PDB entry 6QM6 | electron microscopy, 3.70 A resolution | chains A and B

[Chain A (and B)]
Name: Predicted protein
From: Nectria haematococca
Notes: chain B of this document is another copy of the same molecule, construct and numbering; everything in this record applies to it too
Reference sequence: C7Z7K1 (C7Z7K1_NECH7); residue numbers follow UniProt; this construct covers 1-735
Sequence (735 residues; each row starts with the number of its first residue):
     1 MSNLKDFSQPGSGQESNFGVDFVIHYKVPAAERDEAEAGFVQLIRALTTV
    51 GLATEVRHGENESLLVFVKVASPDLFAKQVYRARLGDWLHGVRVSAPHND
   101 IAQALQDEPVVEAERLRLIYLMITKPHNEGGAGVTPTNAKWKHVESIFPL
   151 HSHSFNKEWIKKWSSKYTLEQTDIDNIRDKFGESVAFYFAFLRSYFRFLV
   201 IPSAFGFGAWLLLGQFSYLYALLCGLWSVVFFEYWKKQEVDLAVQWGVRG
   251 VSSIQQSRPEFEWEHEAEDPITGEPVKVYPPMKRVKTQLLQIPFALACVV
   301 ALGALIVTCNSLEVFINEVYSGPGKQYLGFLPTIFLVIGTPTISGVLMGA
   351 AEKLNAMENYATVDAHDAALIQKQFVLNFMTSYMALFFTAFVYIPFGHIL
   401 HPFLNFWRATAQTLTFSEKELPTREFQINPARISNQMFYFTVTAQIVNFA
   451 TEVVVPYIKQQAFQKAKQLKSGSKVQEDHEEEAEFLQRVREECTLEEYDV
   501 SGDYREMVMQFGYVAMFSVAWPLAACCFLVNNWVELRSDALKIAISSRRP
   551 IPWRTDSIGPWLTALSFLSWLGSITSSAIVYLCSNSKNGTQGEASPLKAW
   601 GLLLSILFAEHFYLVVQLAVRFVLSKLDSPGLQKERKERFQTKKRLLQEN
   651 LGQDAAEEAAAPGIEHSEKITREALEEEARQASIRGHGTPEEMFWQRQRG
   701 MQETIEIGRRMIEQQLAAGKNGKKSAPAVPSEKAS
Unresolved in the structure: 1-14, 416-418, 468-476, 588-594, 653-663, 685-687, 720-735

[How chain A and chain B interact]
Pairs across the interface (163):
  Phe-18(A) with Glu-691(B); Phe-694(B), hydrophobic; Trp-695(B), hydrogen bond (backbone-side chain)
  Gly-19(A) with Glu-691(B), hydrogen bond (backbone-side chain)
  Val-20(A) with Phe-694(B), hydrophobic; Trp-695(B), hydrophobic
  Arg-33(A) with Ile-712(B); Glu-713(B), salt bridge; Leu-716(B)
  Glu-37(A) with Arg-709(B), salt bridge; Ile-712(B)
  Val-41(A) with Ile-705(B), hydrophobic; Arg-709(B)
  Ile-44(A) with Thr-704(B); Ile-705(B), hydrophobic
  Arg-45(A) with Met-701(B)
  Thr-48(A) with His-666(B); Ile-670(B); Met-701(B)
  Thr-49(A) with His-666(B)
  Ala-53(A) with Ile-670(B), hydrophobic; Trp-695(B)
  Thr-54(A) with Trp-695(B); Thr-704(B)
  Glu-55(A) with Phe-694(B); Trp-695(B); Gln-698(B), hydrogen bond
  Val-56(A) with Gln-698(B); Thr-704(B); Met-711(B)
  Arg-57(A) with Phe-694(B); Gln-698(B); Met-711(B)
  His-58(A) with Met-711(B); Gln-714(B), hydrogen bond; Gln-715(B), hydrogen bond
  Gly-59(A) with Gln-715(B)
  Glu-60(A) with Gln-715(B), hydrogen bond (backbone-side chain)
  Asn-61(A) with Gln-715(B)
  Glu-62(A) with Gln-715(B)
  Ser-63(A) with Gln-715(B), hydrogen bond (backbone-side chain)
  Leu-64(A) with Gly-708(B); Met-711(B), hydrophobic; Ile-712(B), hydrophobic
  Phe-67(A) with Phe-694(B), hydrophobic; Trp-695(B)
  Val-68(A) with Trp-695(B)
  Lys-69(A) with Trp-695(B)
  Ala-71(A) with Glu-673(B)
  Pro-73(A) with Glu-673(B)
  Leu-85(A) with Leu-647(B), hydrophobic; Leu-651(B), hydrophobic
  Trp-88(A) with Lys-643(B); Leu-647(B), hydrophobic
  Leu-89(A) with Phe-640(B); Lys-643(B)
  Gly-91(A) with Lys-643(B)
  Asn-99(A) with Asn-650(B)
  Pro-270(A) with Lys-637(B)
  Ile-271(A) with Arg-636(B); Phe-640(B)
  Thr-272(A) with Phe-640(B)
  Pro-281(A) with Lys-626(B)
  Met-282(A) with Val-623(B); Lys-626(B); Leu-627(B), hydrophobic
  Gln-288(A) with Phe-622(B)
  His-479(A) with Arg-697(B), hydrogen bond
  Glu-481(A) with Met-693(B)
  Glu-482(A) with Met-693(B); Phe-694(B); Arg-697(B), salt bridge
  Trp-570(A) with His-611(B)
  Ile-574(A) with His-611(B)
  Trp-600(A) with Trp-600(B), hydrophobic; Leu-603(B)
  Leu-603(A) with Trp-600(B); Leu-607(B), hydrophobic
  Leu-607(A) with Leu-603(B), hydrophobic
  Glu-610(A) with His-611(B), salt bridge
  His-611(A) with Trp-570(B); Ile-574(B); Glu-610(B), salt bridge
  Leu-614(A) with Leu-614(B), hydrophobic
  Phe-622(A) with Gln-288(B)
  Val-623(A) with Met-282(B)
  Lys-626(A) with Pro-281(B); Met-282(B)
  Leu-627(A) with Met-282(B), hydrophobic
  Arg-636(A) with Ile-271(B)
  Lys-637(A) with Pro-270(B)
  Arg-639(A) with Arg-639(B)
  Phe-640(A) with Leu-89(B); Ile-271(B); Thr-272(B)
  Lys-643(A) with Trp-88(B); Leu-89(B); Gly-91(B)
  Leu-646(A) with Trp-88(B), hydrophobic; Leu-646(B), hydrophobic
  Leu-647(A) with Leu-85(B), hydrophobic; Trp-88(B), hydrophobic
  Glu-649(A) with Glu-649(B)
  Asn-650(A) with Asn-99(B)
  Leu-651(A) with Leu-85(B), hydrophobic
  His-666(A) with Thr-48(B); Thr-49(B)
  Ile-670(A) with Thr-48(B); Ala-53(B), hydrophobic; Ala-71(B), hydrophobic
  Glu-673(A) with Ala-71(B); Pro-73(B)
  Pro-690(A) with Phe-18(B)
  Glu-691(A) with Phe-18(B); Gly-19(B), hydrogen bond (side chain-backbone)
  Met-693(A) with Glu-481(B); Glu-482(B)
  Phe-694(A) with Phe-18(B), hydrophobic; Val-20(B), hydrophobic; Glu-55(B); Arg-57(B), hydrogen bond (backbone-side chain); Phe-67(B), hydrophobic; Glu-482(B)
  Trp-695(A) with Phe-18(B), hydrogen bond (side chain-backbone); Val-20(B), hydrophobic; Ala-53(B); Thr-54(B); Glu-55(B); Phe-67(B); Val-68(B); Lys-69(B)
  Arg-697(A) with His-479(B), hydrogen bond; Glu-482(B), salt bridge
  Gln-698(A) with Glu-55(B), hydrogen bond; Val-56(B); Arg-57(B)
  Met-701(A) with Arg-45(B); Thr-48(B)
  Thr-704(A) with Ile-44(B); Thr-54(B); Val-56(B)
  Ile-705(A) with Val-41(B), hydrophobic; Ile-44(B), hydrophobic
  Gly-708(A) with Phe-40(B); Leu-64(B)
  Arg-709(A) with Glu-37(B), salt bridge; Val-41(B)
  Met-711(A) with Val-56(B); Arg-57(B); His-58(B); Leu-64(B), hydrophobic
  Ile-712(A) with Arg-33(B); Glu-37(B); Leu-64(B), hydrophobic
  Glu-713(A) with Arg-33(B), salt bridge
  Gln-714(A) with His-58(B), hydrogen bond
  Gln-715(A) with His-58(B), hydrogen bond; Gly-59(B); Glu-60(B), hydrogen bond (side chain-backbone); Asn-61(B); Glu-62(B); Ser-63(B), hydrogen bond (side chain-backbone)
  Leu-716(A) with Arg-33(B)
Also at the interface, not in a pair above, chain A (98 interface residues in all): Asn-17, Phe-40, Gly-51, Leu-52, Ser-72, Val-285, Glu-477, Leu-604, Ile-606, Gln-633, Thr-642, Lys-644, Lys-669, Ile-707
Also at the interface, not in a pair above, chain B (98 interface residues in all): Asn-17, Gly-51, Leu-52, Ser-72, Leu-75, Val-285, Glu-477, Leu-604, Ile-606, Gln-633, Thr-642, Lys-644, Lys-669, Pro-690

[Overview]
The chain A/chain B interface involves 98 residues from each chain; the contacts include 17 hydrogen bonds and
8 salt bridges. Polar contacts include Arg-33(A)/Glu-713(B), Glu-37(A)/Arg-709(B) and Glu-482(A)/Arg-697(B).
Both chains are Predicted protein (Nectria haematococca). Entry 6QM6 (Cryo-EM structure of calcium-free
nhTMEM16 lipid scramblase in DDM) was determined by electron microscopy (same publication as 6QM4, 6QM5, 6QM9,
6QMA and 6QMB).
